PDB entry 8ABZ | electron microscopy, 3.40 A resolution | chains C and E of the 8 polymer chains in the assembly

Chain C:
Name: DNA-directed RNA polymerase subunit beta
Source organism: Escherichia coli K-12
Notes: EC 2.7.7.6
UniProt: P0A8V2 (RPOB_ECOLI); residue numbers follow UniProt; this construct covers 1-1342
Chain sequence (1342 residues; each row starts with the number of its first residue):
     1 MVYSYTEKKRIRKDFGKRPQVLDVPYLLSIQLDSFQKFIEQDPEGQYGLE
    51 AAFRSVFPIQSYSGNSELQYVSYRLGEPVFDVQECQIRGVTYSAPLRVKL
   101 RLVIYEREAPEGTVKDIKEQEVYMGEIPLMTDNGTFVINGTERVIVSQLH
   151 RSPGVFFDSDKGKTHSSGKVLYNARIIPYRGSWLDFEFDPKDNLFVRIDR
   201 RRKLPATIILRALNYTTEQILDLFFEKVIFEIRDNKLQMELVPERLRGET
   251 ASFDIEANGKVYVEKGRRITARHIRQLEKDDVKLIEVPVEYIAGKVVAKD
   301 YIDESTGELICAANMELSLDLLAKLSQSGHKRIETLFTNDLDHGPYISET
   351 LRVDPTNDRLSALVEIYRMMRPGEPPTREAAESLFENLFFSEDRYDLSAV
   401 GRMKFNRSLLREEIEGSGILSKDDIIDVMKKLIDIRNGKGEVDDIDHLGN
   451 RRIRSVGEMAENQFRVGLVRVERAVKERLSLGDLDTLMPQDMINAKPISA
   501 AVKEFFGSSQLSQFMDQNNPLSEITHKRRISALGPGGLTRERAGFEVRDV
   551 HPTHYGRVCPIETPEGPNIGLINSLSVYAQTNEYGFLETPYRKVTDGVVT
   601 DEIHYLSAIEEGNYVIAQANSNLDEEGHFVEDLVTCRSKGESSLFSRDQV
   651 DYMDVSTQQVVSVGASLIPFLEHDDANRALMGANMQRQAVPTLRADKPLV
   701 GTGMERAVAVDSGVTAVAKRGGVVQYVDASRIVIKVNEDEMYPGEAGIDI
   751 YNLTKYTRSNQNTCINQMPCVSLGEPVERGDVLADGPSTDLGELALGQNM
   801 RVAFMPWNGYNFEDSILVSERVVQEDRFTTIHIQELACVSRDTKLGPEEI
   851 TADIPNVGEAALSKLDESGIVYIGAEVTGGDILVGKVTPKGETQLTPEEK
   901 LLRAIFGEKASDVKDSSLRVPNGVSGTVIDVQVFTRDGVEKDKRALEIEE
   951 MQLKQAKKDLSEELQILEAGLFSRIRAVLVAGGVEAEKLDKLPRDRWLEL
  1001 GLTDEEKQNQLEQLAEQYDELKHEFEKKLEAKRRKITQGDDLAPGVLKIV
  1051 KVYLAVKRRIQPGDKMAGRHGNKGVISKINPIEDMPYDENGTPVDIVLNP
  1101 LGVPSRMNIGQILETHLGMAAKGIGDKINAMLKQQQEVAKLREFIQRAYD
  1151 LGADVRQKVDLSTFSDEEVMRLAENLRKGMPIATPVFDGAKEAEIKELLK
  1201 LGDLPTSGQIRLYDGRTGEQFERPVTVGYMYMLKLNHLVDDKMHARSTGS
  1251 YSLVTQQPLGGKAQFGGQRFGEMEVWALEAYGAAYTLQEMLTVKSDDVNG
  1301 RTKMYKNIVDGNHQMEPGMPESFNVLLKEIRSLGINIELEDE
Disordered / not traced: 1, 891-912
UniProt features mapped onto this chain:
  - modified residue (N6-acetyllysine): Lys1022, Lys1200
  - mutagenesis: Ile561 (I561S: Resistant to antibiotics salinamide A and B), Ile569 (I569S: Resistant to antibiotics salinamide A and B), Ala665 (A665E: Resistant to antibiotics salinamide A and B), Asp675 (D675A/G: Resistant to antibiotics salinamide A and B), Asn677 (N677H/K: Resistant to antibiotics salinamide A and B), Leu680 (L680M: Resistant to antibiotics salinamide A and B), Glu813 (E813K: Disrupts the enzyme's active center)

Chain E:
Name: DNA-directed RNA polymerase subunit omega
Source organism: Escherichia coli K-12
Notes: EC 2.7.7.6
UniProt: P0A800 (RPOZ_ECOLI); residues 1-91 here = UniProt positions 1-91
Chain sequence (91 residues; each row starts with the number of its first residue):
     1 MARVTVQDAVEKIGNRFDLVLVAARRARQMQVGGKDPLVPEENDKTTVIA
    51 LREIEEGLINNQILDVRERQEQQEQEAAELQAVTAIAEGRR
Disordered / not traced: 1, 75-91

Interface between chain C and chain E:
Pairs across the interface - 5 pairs, chain C then chain E:
  Gly1282(C) with Phe17(E)
  Tyr1285(C) with Leu21(E), hydrophobic
  His1313(C) with Arg28(E), hydrogen bond (backbone-side chain); Gln31(E)
  Gln1314(C) with Arg28(E)
Other interface residues (no listed pair), chain C (6 interface residues in all): Gly1311, Asn1312
Other interface residues (no listed pair), chain E (5 interface residues in all): Val32

In short:
6 residues of chain C face 5 of chain E across their interface, with 1 hydrogen bond. Its one hydrogen-bonded
contact is His1313(C)-Arg28(E). From UniProt: 7 mutagenesis sites on chain C.
Chain C is DNA-directed RNA polymerase subunit beta and chain E is DNA-directed RNA polymerase subunit omega,
both from Escherichia coli K-12; the structure, RNA polymerase at U-rich pause bound to non-regulatory RNA -
pause prone, closed clamp state, was determined by electron microscopy (same publication as 8ABY, 8AC0, 8AC1,
8AC2, 8ACP and 8AD1).
